4IVA - chain A; structure by X-ray diffraction, 1.50 A resolution.

== Chain A ==
Molecule: Tyrosine-protein kinase JAK2
From: Homo sapiens
Notes: EC 2.7.10.2
UniProt: O60674 (JAK2_HUMAN); residues 833-1132 here = UniProt positions 833-1132
Amino-acid sequence (300 residues; numbered 833 to 1132; the number before each row is that of its first residue):
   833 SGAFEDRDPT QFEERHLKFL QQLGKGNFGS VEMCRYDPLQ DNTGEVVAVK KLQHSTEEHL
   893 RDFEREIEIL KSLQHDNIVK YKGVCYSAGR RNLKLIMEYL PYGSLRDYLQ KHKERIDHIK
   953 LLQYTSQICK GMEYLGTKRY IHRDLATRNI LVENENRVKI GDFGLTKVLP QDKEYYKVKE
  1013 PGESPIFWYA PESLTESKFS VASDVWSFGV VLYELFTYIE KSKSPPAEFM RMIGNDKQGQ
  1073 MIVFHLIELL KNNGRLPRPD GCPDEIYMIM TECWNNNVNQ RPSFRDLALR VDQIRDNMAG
Disordered / not traced: 833-840
Modified positions: Y1007 (o-phosphotyrosine; PTR); Y1008 (o-phosphotyrosine; PTR)
Small-molecule neighbours: 1J5 (trans-4-{2-[(1R)-1-hydroxyethyl]imidazo[4,5-d]pyrrolo[2,3-b]pyridin-1(6H)-yl}cyclohexanecarbonitrile): L855, G856, K857, G858, V863, A880, V911, M929, E930, Y931, L932, G935, S936, D939, R980, N981, L983, G993, D994
Curated features (UniProtKB/Swiss-Prot):
  - active site: D976 (Proton acceptor)
  - binding site (ATP): L855 to V863, K882
  - modified residue (Phosphotyrosine): Y868, Y966, Y972, Y1007, Y1008
  - mutagenesis: K882 (K882E: Loss of ability to up-regulate potassium voltage-gated channel activity of KCNA3)

== Overview ==
Bound to chain A: compound 1J5. From UniProt: active-site residue D976, 10 ATP-binding residues and one
mutagenesis site.
Chain A is Tyrosine-protein kinase JAK2 (Homo sapiens); the structure, JAK2 kinase (JH1 domain) in complex
with the inhibitor
TRANS-4-[(8AS)-2-[(1R)-1-HYDROXYETHYL]IMIDAZO[4,5-D]PYRROLO[2,3-B]PYRIDIN-1(8AH)-YL]CYCLOHEXANECARBONITRILE,
was determined by X-ray diffraction together with 4IVB, 4IVC and 4IVD from the same study.
